Entry 7B0I (X-ray diffraction, 3.00 A resolution); this record covers chains C and D of the 4 polymer chains in the assembly.

== Chain C ==
Molecule: Splicing factor 3B subunit 1
Organism: Homo sapiens
UniProtKB: O75533 (SF3B1_HUMAN); numbering as in UniProt (aligned over 453-1304)
Sequence (852 residues; numbered 453 to 1304; the number before each row is that of its first residue):
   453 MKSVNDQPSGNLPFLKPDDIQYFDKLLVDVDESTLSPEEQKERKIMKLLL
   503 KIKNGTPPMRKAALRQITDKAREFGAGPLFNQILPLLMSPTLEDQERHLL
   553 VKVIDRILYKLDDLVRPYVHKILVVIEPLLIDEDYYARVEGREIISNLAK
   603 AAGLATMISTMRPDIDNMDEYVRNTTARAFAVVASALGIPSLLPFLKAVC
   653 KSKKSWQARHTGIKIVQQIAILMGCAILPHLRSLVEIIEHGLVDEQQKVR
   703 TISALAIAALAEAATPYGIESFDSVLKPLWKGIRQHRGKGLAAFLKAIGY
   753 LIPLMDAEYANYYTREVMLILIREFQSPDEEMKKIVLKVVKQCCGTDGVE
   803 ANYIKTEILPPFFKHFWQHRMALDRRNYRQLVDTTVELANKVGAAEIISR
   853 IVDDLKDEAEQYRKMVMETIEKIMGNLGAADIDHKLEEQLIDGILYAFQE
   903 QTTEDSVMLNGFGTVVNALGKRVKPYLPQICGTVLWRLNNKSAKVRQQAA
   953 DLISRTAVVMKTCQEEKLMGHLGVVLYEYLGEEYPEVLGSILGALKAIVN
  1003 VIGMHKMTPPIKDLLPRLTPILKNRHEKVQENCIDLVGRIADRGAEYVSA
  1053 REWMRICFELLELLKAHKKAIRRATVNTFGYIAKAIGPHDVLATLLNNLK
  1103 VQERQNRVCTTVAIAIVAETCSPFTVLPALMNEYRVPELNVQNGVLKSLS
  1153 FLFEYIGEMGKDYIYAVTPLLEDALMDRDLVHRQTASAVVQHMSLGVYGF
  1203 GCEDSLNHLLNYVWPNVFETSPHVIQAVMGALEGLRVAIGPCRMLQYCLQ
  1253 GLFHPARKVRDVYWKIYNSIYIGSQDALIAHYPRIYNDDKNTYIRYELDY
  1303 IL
Unresolved in the structure: 453-462
Ligand contacts: spliceostatin A (form II) (SJT): Leu1066, Lys1067, Ala1068, His1069, Arg1074, Arg1075, Val1078, Val1110, Cys1111, Val1114, Phe1153, Tyr1157
Swiss-Prot annotation at these positions:
  - region: Gly529 to Arg568 (Interaction with SF3B14), Gln547 to His550 (Interaction with PHF5A), Glu1156, Tyr1157 (Interaction with PHF5A)
  - site: Pro469 (Interaction with RNA), Tyr587 (Interaction with RNA), Glu592 (Interaction with PHF5A), Lys602 (Interaction with SF3B3), Cys677 (Interaction with SF3B3), Cys1035 (Interaction with RNA), Tyr1049 (Interaction with RNA), Leu1141 (Interaction with RNA), Glu1205 (Interaction with SF3B3)
  - modified residue: Ser488 (Phosphoserine), Lys554 (N6-acetyllysine), Lys562 (N6-acetyllysine)
From the paper describing this entry:
  - mutagenesis - V1078A, V1078I: increased growth in response to SSA and SD6

== Chain D ==
Molecule: PHD finger-like domain-containing protein 5A
Organism: Homo sapiens
UniProtKB: Q7RTV0 (PHF5A_HUMAN); residue numbers follow UniProt; this construct covers 1-98
Sequence (108 residues; row label = number of the first residue in the row; numbers below 1 keep their minus sign (Gly-9 is residue -9)):
    -9 GPLGSPGSRAMAKHHPDLIFCRKQAGVAIGRLCEKCDGKCVICDSYVRPC
    41 TLVRICDECNYGSYQGRCVICGGPGVSDAYYCKECTIQEKDRDGCPKIVN
    91 LGSSKTDL
Unresolved in the structure: -9 to 5
Glycans and other covalent adducts: spliceostatin A (form II) (SJT) linked to Cys26
Differences from the reference sequence: expression tag (-9 to 0)
Ion coordination: Zn2+ site 1: Cys11, Cys46, Cys49, Cys85; Zn2+ site 2: Cys23, Cys58, Cys61; Zn2+ site 3: Cys30, Cys33, Cys72, Cys75
Ligand contacts: spliceostatin A (form II) (SJT): Lys25, Lys29, Tyr36, Ile60
From the paper describing this entry:
  - binding site for spliceostatin A (form II): Cys26
  - mutagenesis - C26H: decreased binding to spliceostatin A (form II)
  - mutagenesis - C26H: increased growth in response to spliceostatin A (form II)
  - mutagenesis - C26H: unchanged growth in response to PB
  - mutagenesis - K29A, K29R: increased growth in response to SSA/SD6
  - mutagenesis - Y36A: increased growth in response to SSA and SD6

== How chain C and chain D interact ==
Pairs across the interface (45; chain C residue first):
  Lys468(C) - Thr96(D)
  Lys505(C) - Ser94(D)
  Asn506(C) - Ser94(D)
  Gly507(C) - Ser94(D)  hydrogen bond (backbone-side chain)
  Thr508(C) - Leu91(D)
  Thr508(C) - Ser93(D)
  Pro509(C) - Asn90(D)
  Pro509(C) - Ser93(D)
  Arg512(C) - Lys95(D)
  Gln547(C) - Tyr51(D)
  Gln547(C) - Ser53(D)
  Gln547(C) - Tyr54(D)
  Glu548(C) - Thr96(D)
  His550(C) - Tyr51(D)
  Leu551(C) - Lys95(D)
  Tyr588(C) - Tyr51(D)
  Tyr588(C) - Gly52(D)
  Tyr588(C) - Gln55(D)
  Glu592(C) - Tyr51(D)  hydrogen bond
  His1069(C) - Glu24(D)
  His1069(C) - Lys25(D)
  His1069(C) - Asp27(D)
  Lys1071(C) - Asp27(D)  hydrogen bond (backbone-side chain)
  Lys1071(C) - Gly28(D)
  Arg1074(C) - Asp27(D)  hydrogen bond (side chain-backbone)
  Arg1074(C) - Gly28(D)
  Arg1074(C) - Tyr36(D)
  Glu1156(C) - Ser35(D)  hydrogen bond
  Glu1156(C) - Val37(D)
  Glu1156(C) - Arg38(D)
  Glu1156(C) - Glu74(D)
  Tyr1157(C) - Val37(D)  hydrophobic
  Tyr1157(C) - Arg38(D)  hydrogen bond (backbone-side chain)
  Ile1158(C) - Arg38(D)
  Gly1159(C) - Arg38(D)
  Gln1193(C) - Glu74(D)
  His1194(C) - Glu74(D)  salt bridge
  Leu1197(C) - Glu74(D)
  Leu1197(C) - Ile77(D)
  Leu1197(C) - Gln78(D)
  Tyr1200(C) - Ile77(D)  hydrophobic
  Glu1235(C) - Gln78(D)
  Glu1235(C) - Lys80(D)
  Gly1236(C) - Gln78(D)
  Val1239(C) - Ile77(D)  hydrophobic
Also at the interface, not in a pair above, chain C (32 interface residues in all): Pro510, Glu545, Val591, Lys1070, Gly1232
Also at the interface, not in a pair above, chain D (25 interface residues in all): Pro39, Gly92

== Overview ==
Chain C and chain D form an interface of 32 and 25 residues respectively; the contacts include 6 hydrogen
bonds and 1 salt bridge. Polar contacts include His1194(C)-Glu74(D), Gly507(C)-Ser94(D) and
Glu592(C)-Tyr51(D). From the paper: a binding site for spliceostatin A (form II) at Cys26(D); V1078A and
V1078I of chain C increase growth in response to SSA and SD6; 6 substitutions were tested in all.
Here chain C is Splicing factor 3B subunit 1 and chain D is PHD finger-like domain-containing protein 5A, both
from Homo sapiens. Entry 7B0I (Structure of a minimal SF3B core in complex with spliceostatin A (form II)) was
determined by X-ray diffraction, deposited together with 7B91, 7B92, 7B9C, 7OMF, 7ONB and 7OPI.
